Entry 8DWU (electron microscopy, 3.40 A resolution); this record covers chains B and E of the 9 polymer chains in the assembly.

# Chain B (and E)
Molecule: Speckle-type POZ protein
Source organism: Homo sapiens
Notes: chain E of this document is another copy of the same molecule, construct and numbering; everything in this record applies to it too
UniProt: O43791 (SPOP_HUMAN); numbering as in UniProt (aligned over 1-374)
Sequence (374 residues; row label = number of the first residue in the row):
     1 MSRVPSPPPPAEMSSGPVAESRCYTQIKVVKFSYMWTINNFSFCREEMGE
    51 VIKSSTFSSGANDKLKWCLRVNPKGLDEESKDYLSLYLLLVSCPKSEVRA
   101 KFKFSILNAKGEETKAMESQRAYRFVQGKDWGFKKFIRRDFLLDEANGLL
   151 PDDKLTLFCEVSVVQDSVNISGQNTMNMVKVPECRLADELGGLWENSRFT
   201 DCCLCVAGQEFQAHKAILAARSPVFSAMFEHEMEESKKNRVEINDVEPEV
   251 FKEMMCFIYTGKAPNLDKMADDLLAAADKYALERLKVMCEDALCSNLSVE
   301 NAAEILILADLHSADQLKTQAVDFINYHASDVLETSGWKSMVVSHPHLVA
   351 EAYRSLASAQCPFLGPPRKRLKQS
Disordered / not traced: 1-13, 358-374 (chain E: 1-16, 361-374)
Construct notes: engineered mutation Arg-22 (Trp in O43791)
UniProt features mapped onto this chain:
  - region: Tyr-123 to Phe-133 (Important for binding substrate proteins), Leu-186 to Ile-217 (Important for homodimerization)
  - natural variant: Thr-25 (T25A: In NSDVS2), Tyr-83 (Y83C: In NSDVS2), Arg-121 (R121Q: In NSDVS1), Gly-132 (G132V: In NSDVS2), Arg-138 (R138C: In NSDVS2), Asp-144 (D144N: In NSDVS1)
  - mutagenesis: Tyr-87 (Y87A: Strongly reduced affinity for substrate proteins), Tyr-123 (Y123A: Strongly reduced affinity for substrate proteins), Asp-130 (D130A: Strongly reduced affinity for substrate proteins), Trp-131 (W131A: Strongly reduced affinity for substrate proteins), Phe-133 (F133A: Strongly reduced affinity for substrate proteins), Leu-186 (L186D: Strongly reduced homodimerization. Reduces the activity of the cullin-RING-based BCR (BTB-CUL3-RBX1) E3 ubiquitin-protein ligase complex), Leu-190 (L190D: Strongly reduced homodimerization. Reduces the activity of the cullin-RING-based BCR (BTB-CUL3-RBX1) E3 ubiquitin-protein ligase complex), Leu-193 (L193D: Strongly reduced homodimerization. Reduces the activity of the cullin-RING-based BCR (BTB-CUL3-RBX1) E3 ubiquitin-protein ligase complex), Ile-217 (I217K: Strongly reduced homodimerization. Reduces the activity of the cullin-RING-based BCR (BTB-CUL3-RBX1) E3 ubiquitin-protein ligase complex)
From the paper describing this entry:
  - self-association interface (contacts with another copy of this molecule): Arg-22
  - mutagenesis - W22R: decreased catalytic activity
  - mutagenesis - W22R, E78K: increased catalytic activity on BRD3
  - mutagenesis - W22R, E78K: increased stability
  - disease-associated variants - W22R, E78K: increased catalytic activity on BRD3
  - disease-associated variants - W22R, E78K: increased stability
  - disease-associated variants - R45L, R45W, E47K, E78K, S80R, Y327C, Y327F (citing earlier work)
  - mutagenesis - W131G: increased stability (proposed by the authors, not directly observed)
  - disease-associated variants - W131G: decreased stability

# Chain B / chain E interface
Residue-residue contacts (59; chain B residue first):
  Tyr-24(B) / Met-35(E)  hydrophobic
  Tyr-24(B) / Gly-111(E)
  Tyr-24(B) / Glu-113(E)
  Gln-26(B) / Ser-33(E)  hydrogen bond
  Gln-26(B) / Phe-158(E)
  Ile-27(B) / Lys-31(E)
  Ile-27(B) / Phe-32(E)
  Lys-28(B) / Lys-31(E)
  Lys-28(B) / Ser-59(E)  hydrogen bond (side chain-backbone)
  Val-29(B) / Val-29(E)
  Val-29(B) / Val-30(E)
  Val-29(B) / Lys-31(E)  hydrogen bond (backbone-backbone)
  Val-30(B) / Val-29(E)
  Val-30(B) / Val-30(E)  hydrophobic
  Lys-31(B) / Lys-28(E)
  Lys-31(B) / Val-29(E)  hydrogen bond (backbone-backbone)
  Lys-31(B) / Lys-31(E)
  Ser-33(B) / Gln-26(E)  hydrogen bond
  Ser-33(B) / Asn-169(E)
  Tyr-34(B) / Asn-169(E)
  Tyr-34(B) / Ile-170(E)
  Tyr-34(B) / Ser-171(E)
  Met-35(B) / Tyr-24(E)  hydrophobic
  Met-35(B) / Asn-169(E)  hydrogen bond (backbone-backbone)
  Met-35(B) / Ile-170(E)
  Met-35(B) / Ser-171(E)  hydrogen bond (backbone-backbone)
  Trp-36(B) / Ser-171(E)
  Thr-37(B) / Ser-171(E)  hydrogen bond (backbone-side chain)
  Ser-58(B) / Asn-169(E)  hydrogen bond (backbone-side chain)
  Ser-59(B) / Lys-28(E)
  Gly-60(B) / Lys-28(E)
  Gly-60(B) / Asn-62(E)  hydrogen bond (backbone-side chain)
  Ala-61(B) / Lys-28(E)
  Ala-61(B) / Ala-61(E)  hydrophobic
  Asn-62(B) / Ala-61(E)
  Asn-62(B) / Asn-62(E)  hydrogen bond (side chain-backbone)
  Leu-107(B) / Tyr-24(E)  hydrophobic
  Gly-111(B) / Tyr-24(E)
  Glu-113(B) / Tyr-24(E)  hydrogen bond
  Phe-158(B) / Tyr-24(E)  hydrophobic
  Asn-169(B) / Ser-33(E)
  Asn-169(B) / Tyr-34(E)
  Asn-169(B) / Met-35(E)
  Asn-169(B) / Ser-58(E)
  Ile-170(B) / Met-35(E)
  Ser-171(B) / Tyr-34(E)
  Ser-171(B) / Met-35(E)  hydrogen bond (backbone-backbone)
  Ser-171(B) / Thr-37(E)  hydrogen bond (backbone-side chain)
  Ser-171(B) / Ser-55(E)
  Gly-172(B) / Thr-37(E)
  Gln-173(B) / Asn-39(E)
  Asn-174(B) / Trp-36(E)  hydrogen bond
  Asn-174(B) / Ser-55(E)
  Thr-175(B) / Asn-39(E)
  Thr-175(B) / Asn-40(E)
  Thr-175(B) / Cys-44(E)  hydrogen bond
  Thr-175(B) / Arg-45(E)
  Met-176(B) / Arg-45(E)
  Asn-177(B) / Arg-45(E)  hydrogen bond
Interface residues without a listed pair, chain B (33 interface residues in all): Phe-32, Ser-55, Phe-57
Interface residues without a listed pair, chain E (32 interface residues in all): Ile-27, Phe-57, Gly-60, Leu-107, Gly-172

# In short
33 residues of chain B and 32 residues of chain E are in contact, with 17 hydrogen bonds. Polar pairs include
Gln-26(B)/Ser-33(E), Lys-28(B)/Ser-59(E) and Thr-37(B)/Ser-171(E). Curated annotation (UniProt) lists 9
mutagenesis sites on chain B. The paper reports that W22R, E78K and W131G of chain B increase stability; a
self-association interface involving Arg-22(B).
Chain B and chain E are both Speckle-type POZ protein (Homo sapiens); the structure, SPOP W22R Form 1, was
determined by electron microscopy together with 8DWS, 8DWT and 8DWV from the same study.
